PDB entry 4N7R | X-ray diffraction, 2.80 A resolution | chains A and B of the 4 polymer chains in the assembly

== Chain A (and B) ==
Name: Glutamyl-tRNA reductase 1, chloroplastic
Source organism: Arabidopsis thaliana
Notes: EC 1.2.1.70; chain B of this document is another copy of the same molecule, construct and numbering; everything in this record applies to it too
UniProt: P42804 (HEM11_ARATH); residues 73-543 here = UniProt positions 73-543
Amino-acid sequence (472 residues; each row starts with the number of its first residue):
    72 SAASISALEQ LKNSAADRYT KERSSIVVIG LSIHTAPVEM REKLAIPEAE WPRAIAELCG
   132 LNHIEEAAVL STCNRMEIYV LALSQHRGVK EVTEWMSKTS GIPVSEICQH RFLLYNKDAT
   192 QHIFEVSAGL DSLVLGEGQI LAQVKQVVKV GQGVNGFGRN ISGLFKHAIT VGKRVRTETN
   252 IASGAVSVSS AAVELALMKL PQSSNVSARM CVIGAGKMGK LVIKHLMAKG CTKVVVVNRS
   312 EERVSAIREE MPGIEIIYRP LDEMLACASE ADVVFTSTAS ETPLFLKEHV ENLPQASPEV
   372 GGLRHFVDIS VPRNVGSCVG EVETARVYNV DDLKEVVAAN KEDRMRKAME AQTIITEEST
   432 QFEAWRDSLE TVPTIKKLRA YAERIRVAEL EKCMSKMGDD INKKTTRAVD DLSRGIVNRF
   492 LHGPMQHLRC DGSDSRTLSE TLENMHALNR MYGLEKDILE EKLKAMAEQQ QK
Disordered / not traced: 72-93, 466-478, 499-511, 525-543 (chain B: 72-94, 205-206, 253-257, 271-278, 467-480, 499-510, 521-543)
Sequence notes: expression tag (72)
From the paper describing this entry:
  - conformationally variable residues (loop rearrangement, side-chain flip): Arg146, Arg415
  - catalytic residues: Cys144 (citing earlier work)
  - catalytic residues: Arg146

== How chain A and chain B interact ==
Residue-residue contacts (39):
  Tyr452(A) - Arg490(B)
  Ile456(A) - Ile487(B)  hydrophobic
  Ile456(A) - Arg490(B)
  Ala459(A) - Arg490(B)
  Glu460(A) - Asp482(B)
  Glu460(A) - Leu483(B)
  Glu460(A) - Gly486(B)
  Glu460(A) - Ile487(B)
  Glu460(A) - Arg490(B)  salt bridge
  Leu461(A) - Leu483(B)
  Ala479(A) - Cys464(B)  hydrogen bond (backbone-side chain)
  Val480(A) - Cys464(B)
  Val480(A) - Leu483(B)
  Leu483(A) - Glu460(B)
  Leu483(A) - Leu461(B)
  Leu483(A) - Leu483(B)  hydrophobic
  Ser484(A) - Leu483(B)
  Ser484(A) - Ile487(B)
  Gly486(A) - Glu460(B)
  Ile487(A) - Ser484(B)
  Ile487(A) - Ile487(B)  hydrophobic
  Val488(A) - Ile487(B)  hydrophobic
  Arg490(A) - Ile456(B)
  Arg490(A) - Glu460(B)  salt bridge
  Phe491(A) - Ala453(B)  hydrophobic
  Phe491(A) - Phe491(B)  hydrophobic
  Phe491(A) - Leu492(B)  hydrophobic
  Leu492(A) - Phe491(B)  hydrophobic
  Glu514(A) - Glu514(B)
  Asn515(A) - Ala518(B)
  Ala518(A) - Asn515(B)
  Arg521(A) - His498(B)  hydrogen bond (backbone-side chain)
  Arg521(A) - Asn515(B)  hydrogen bond
  Met522(A) - Gly494(B)
  Met522(A) - Pro495(B)
  Met522(A) - His498(B)
  Met522(A) - Asn515(B)
  Tyr523(A) - Phe491(B)
  Tyr523(A) - Pro495(B)
Also at the interface, not in a pair above, chain A (25 interface residues in all): Leu449, Ala453, Arg457, Cys464
Also at the interface, not in a pair above, chain B (23 interface residues in all): Ala459, Lys463, Val488, Glu511

== Overview ==
Chain A and chain B form an interface of 25 and 23 residues respectively; the contacts include 3 hydrogen
bonds and 2 salt bridges. Polar pairs include Glu460(A)-Arg490(B), Ala479(A)-Cys464(B) and
Arg521(A)-His498(B). From the paper: catalytic residues Cys144(A) and Arg146(A); conformational variability at
Arg146(A) and Arg415(A).
Chain A and chain B are both Glutamyl-tRNA reductase 1, chloroplastic (Arabidopsis thaliana); the structure,
Crystal structure of Arabidopsis glutamyl-tRNA reductase in complex with its binding protein, was determined
by X-ray diffraction.
